PDB entry 3RT6 | X-ray diffraction, 2.84 A resolution | chain B

== Chain B ==
Molecule: Glutamate receptor 3
Source organism: Rattus norvegicus
UniProtKB: P19492 (GRIA3_RAT); the construct has insertions or renumbered stretches relative to UniProt, so the offset changes along the chain: 4-117 = UniProt 417-530; 120-261 = UniProt 658-799
Sequence (258 residues; numbered 4 to 261; the number before each row is that of its first residue):
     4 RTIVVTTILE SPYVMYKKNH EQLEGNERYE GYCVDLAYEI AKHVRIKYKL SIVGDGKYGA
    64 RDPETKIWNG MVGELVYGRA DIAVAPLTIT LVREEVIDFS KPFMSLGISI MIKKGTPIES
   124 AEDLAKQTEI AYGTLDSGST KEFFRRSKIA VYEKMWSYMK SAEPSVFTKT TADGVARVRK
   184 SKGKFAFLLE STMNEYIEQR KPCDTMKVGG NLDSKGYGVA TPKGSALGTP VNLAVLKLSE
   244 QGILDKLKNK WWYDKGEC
Sequence notes: linker (118-119)
UniProt features mapped onto this chain:
  - binding site (L-glutamate): Pro89, Thr91, Arg96, Ser142, Thr143, Glu193
Disulfide bonds: Cys206-Cys261
Metal / ion sites: Zn2+ near His23 (its only coordinating residue here)
Small-molecule neighbours: fluoro-willardiine (FWD; 2-amino-3-(5-fluoro-2,4-dioxo-3,4-dihydro-2H-pyrimidin-1-yl)-propionic acid): Tyr61, Pro89, Leu90, Thr91, Arg96, Leu138, Gly141, Ser142, Thr143, Thr174, Leu191, Leu192, Glu193, Met196, Tyr220

== Overview ==
Bound to chain B: fluoro-willardiine. Curated annotation (UniProt) lists 6 L-glutamate-binding residues.
Chain B is Glutamate receptor 3 (Rattus norvegicus); the structure, Fluorowillardiine bound to the ligand
binding domain of GluA3, was determined by X-ray diffraction, deposited together with 3RT8, 3RTF and 3RTW.
